Entry 6RDR (electron microscopy, 4.10 A resolution (low resolution: residue-level contacts below are approximate; hydrogen-bond / salt-bridge calls are withheld)); this record covers chains U and Z of the 31 polymer chains in the assembly.

Chain U:
Molecule: ATP synthase subunit alpha
From: Polytomella sp. Pringsheim 198.80
UniProtKB: A0ZW40 (A0ZW40_9CHLO); residue numbers follow UniProt; this construct covers 1-562
Chain sequence (562 residues; each row starts with the number of its first residue):
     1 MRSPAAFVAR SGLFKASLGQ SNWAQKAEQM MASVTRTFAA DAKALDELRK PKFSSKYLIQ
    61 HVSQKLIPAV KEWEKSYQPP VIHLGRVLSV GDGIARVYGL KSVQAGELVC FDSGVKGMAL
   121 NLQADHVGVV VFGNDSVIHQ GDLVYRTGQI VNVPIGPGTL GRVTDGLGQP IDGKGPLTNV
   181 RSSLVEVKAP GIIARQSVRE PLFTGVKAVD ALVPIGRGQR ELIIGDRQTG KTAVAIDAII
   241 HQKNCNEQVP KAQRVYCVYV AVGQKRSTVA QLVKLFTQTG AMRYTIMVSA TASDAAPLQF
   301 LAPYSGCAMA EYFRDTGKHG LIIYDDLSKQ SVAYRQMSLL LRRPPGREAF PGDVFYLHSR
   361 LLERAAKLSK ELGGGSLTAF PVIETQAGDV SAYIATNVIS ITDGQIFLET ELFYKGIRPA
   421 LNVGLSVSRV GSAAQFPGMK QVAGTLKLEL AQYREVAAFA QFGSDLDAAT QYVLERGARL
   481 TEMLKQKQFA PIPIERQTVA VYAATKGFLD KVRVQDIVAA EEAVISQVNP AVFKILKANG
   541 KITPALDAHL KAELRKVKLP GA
Disordered / not traced: 1-39
Sequence notes: conflict R266 (Lys in A0ZW40)
Bound ions: Mg2+: T232 (together with ATP)
Residues lining bound ligands: ATP (adenosine-5'-triphosphate): R227, Q228, T229, G230, K231, T232, A233, E384, F413, R418, P419, Q486, K487, Q488

Chain Z:
Molecule: ATP synthase subunit beta
From: Polytomella sp. Pringsheim 198.80
Notes: EC 7.1.2.2
UniProtKB: A0ZW41 (A0ZW41_9CHLO); residue numbers follow UniProt; this construct covers 1-574
Chain sequence (574 residues; numbered 1 to 574; the number before each row is that of its first residue):
     1 MALRYAAGLA KNVVQRQGAS LNIARAFAAE PAPAIDAGYV SQVIGPVVDV RFDGELPSIL
    61 SSLEVEGHSV RLVLEVAQHM GDNTVRCIAM DSTDGLVRGQ KVVDTGSPIK VPVGRGTLGR
   121 IMNVIGEPVD EQGPIDAADI WSIHREAPEF TEQSTEQEIL VTGIKVVDLL APYQRGGKIG
   181 LFGGAGVGKT VLIMELINNV AKAHGGFSVF AGVGERTREG NDLYREMIES GVIKLGAERG
   241 NSKCTLVYGQ MNEPPGARAR VALTGLTVAE YFRDIEGQDV LLFVDNIFRF TQANSEVSAL
   301 LGRIPSAVGY QPTLATDLGG LQERITTTTK GSITSVQAVY VPADDLTDPA PATTFAHLDA
   361 TTVLSRSIAE LGIYPAVDPL DSTSRMLNPN VIGAEHYNVA RGVQKVLQDY KNLQDIIAIL
   421 GMDELSEEDK LTVARARKIQ RFLSQPFQVA EVFTGTPGKY VDLADTISGF QGVLTGKYDD
   481 LPEMAFYMVG DIKEVKEKAD KMAKDIASRK EADNKKVSEE LKDIPSLDKL VSEIKEVVIE
   541 EDDGLEEDFK AEALSSETVV LNEEGKSVPL PKKN
Disordered / not traced: 1-36
Sequence notes: conflict A350 (Gly in A0ZW41), L387 (Arg in A0ZW41)

Chain U / chain Z interface:
Contacting residue pairs (71):
  L88(U) - G81(Z)
  S89(U) - H79(Z)
  S89(U) - M80(Z)
  S89(U) - G81(Z)
  V90(U) - I59(Z)
  V90(U) - Q78(Z)
  V90(U) - H79(Z)
  G91(U) - Q78(Z)
  D92(U) - Q78(Z)
  D92(U) - R303(Z)
  N134(U) - E146(Z)
  D135(U) - I59(Z)
  S136(U) - I59(Z)
  I138(U) - I59(Z)
  H139(U) - S58(Z)
  H139(U) - H79(Z)
  Q140(U) - L56(Z)
  Q140(U) - H79(Z)
  Q140(U) - G81(Z)
  Q140(U) - D82(Z)
  Q140(U) - N83(Z)
  V163(U) - F150(Z)
  I171(U) - F150(Z)
  I171(U) - T151(Z)
  D172(U) - T151(Z)
  G173(U) - T151(Z)
  R227(U) - F355(Z)
  Q228(U) - R385(Z)
  K265(U) - K178(Z)
  K265(U) - E323(Z)
  K265(U) - H357(Z)
  K265(U) - D359(Z)
  R266(U) - P148(Z)
  R266(U) - E149(Z)
  R266(U) - E323(Z)
  V269(U) - F150(Z)
  A270(U) - F150(Z)
  A270(U) - T155(Z)
  Q271(U) - Q157(Z)
  Q271(U) - Q174(Z)
  V273(U) - F150(Z)
  K274(U) - T155(Z)
  A292(U) - G319(Z)
  A292(U) - H357(Z)
  S293(U) - E146(Z)
  S293(U) - A147(Z)
  S293(U) - G319(Z)
  S293(U) - E323(Z)
  A296(U) - T316(Z)
  K329(U) - A356(Z)
  V332(U) - A315(Z)
  R335(U) - S306(Z)
  Q336(U) - P312(Z)
  Q336(U) - T313(Z)
  Q336(U) - T316(Z)
  L339(U) - I304(Z)
  L339(U) - S306(Z)
  L339(U) - P312(Z)
  L340(U) - R303(Z)
  L340(U) - P312(Z)
  L340(U) - T313(Z)
  R342(U) - G302(Z)
  R342(U) - R303(Z)
  R342(U) - I304(Z)
  E348(U) - A307(Z)
  A349(U) - S306(Z)
  A349(U) - A307(Z)
  Q386(U) - L346(Z)
  Q386(U) - A352(Z)
  A387(U) - T347(Z)
  Q488(U) - N390(Z)
Also at the interface, not in a pair above, chain U (44 interface residues in all): S267, Q299, R343, E384, F489
Also at the interface, not in a pair above, chain Z (49 interface residues in all): P57, L60, T84, Q153, S154, L314, G320, T326, L358, N388

In short:
44 residues of chain U and 49 residues of chain Z are in contact. Bound to chain U: ATP.
Here chain U is ATP synthase subunit alpha and chain Z is ATP synthase subunit beta, both from Polytomella sp.
Pringsheim 198.80. Entry 6RDR (Cryo-EM structure of Polytomella F-ATP synthase, Rotary substate 1D,
monomer-masked refinement) was determined by electron microscopy, deposited together with 6RD4, 6RD5, 6RD6,
6RD7, 6RD8, 6RD9 and 46 further entries.
